PDB entry 6D94 | X-ray diffraction, 1.90 A resolution | chains A and B

[Chain A]
Molecule: Peroxisome proliferator-activated receptor gamma
Source organism: Homo sapiens
UniProt: P37231 (PPARG_HUMAN); residues 203-477 here correspond to UniProt positions 231-505 (UniProt number = residue number + 28)
Sequence (297 residues; numbered 181 to 477; the number before each row is that of its first residue):
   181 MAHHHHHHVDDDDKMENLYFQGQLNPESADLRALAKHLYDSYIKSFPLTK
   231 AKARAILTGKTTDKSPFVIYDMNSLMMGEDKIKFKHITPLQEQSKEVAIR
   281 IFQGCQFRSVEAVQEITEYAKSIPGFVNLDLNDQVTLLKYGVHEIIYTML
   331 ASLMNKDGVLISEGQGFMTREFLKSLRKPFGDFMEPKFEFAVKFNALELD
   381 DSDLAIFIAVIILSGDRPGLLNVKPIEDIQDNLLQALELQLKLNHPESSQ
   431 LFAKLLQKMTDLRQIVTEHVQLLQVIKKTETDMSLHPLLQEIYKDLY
Unresolved in the structure: 181-206
Differences from the reference sequence: initiating methionine (181); expression tag (182-202)
Small-molecule neighbours: EDK ((2S)-3-[4-[2-[methyl(pyridin-2-yl)amino]ethoxy]phenyl]-2-[[2-(phenylcarbonyl)phenyl]amino]propanoic acid): Ile-262, Ile-281, Phe-282, Gly-284, Cys-285, Gln-286, Arg-288, Ser-289, His-323, Ile-326, Tyr-327, Leu-330, Val-339, Leu-340, Ile-341, Met-348, Phe-360, Phe-363, Met-364, His-449, Leu-453, Leu-465, Leu-469, Tyr-473
Swiss-Prot annotation at these positions:
  - motif: Pro-467 to Asp-475 (9aaTAD)
  - binding site (rosiglitazone): Gln-286 to Ser-289, His-323, His-449, Tyr-473
  - cross-link: Lys-224 (Glycyl lysine isopeptide (Lys-Gly) (interchain with G-Cter in ubiquitin))

[Chain B]
Molecule: Mediator of RNA polymerase II transcription subunit 1
UniProt: Q15648 (MED1_HUMAN); residues 278-301 here correspond to UniProt positions 632-655 (UniProt number = residue number + 354)
Sequence (24 residues; numbered 278 to 301; the number before each row is that of its first residue):
   278 VSSMAGNTKNHPMLMNLLKDNPAQ
Unresolved in the structure: 278-282, 298-301
Swiss-Prot annotation at these positions:
  - motif: Leu-291 to Leu-295 (LXXLL motif 2)

[Chain A / chain B interface]
Pairs across the interface - 24 pairs, chain A then chain B:
  Gln-294(A) / Leu-294(B)
  Thr-297(A) / Leu-294(B)
  Lys-301(A) / Leu-294(B)  hydrogen bond (side chain-backbone)
  Lys-301(A) / Leu-295(B)
  Lys-301(A) / Lys-296(B)  hydrogen bond (side chain-backbone)
  Phe-306(A) / Leu-295(B)  hydrophobic
  Leu-311(A) / Met-292(B)  hydrophobic
  Asn-312(A) / Asn-284(B)  hydrogen bond
  Asn-312(A) / Thr-285(B)  hydrogen bond
  Gln-314(A) / Leu-295(B)
  Val-315(A) / His-288(B)
  Val-315(A) / Leu-295(B)  hydrophobic
  Thr-316(A) / Gly-283(B)
  Leu-318(A) / Leu-295(B)  hydrophobic
  Lys-319(A) / Gly-283(B)
  Lys-319(A) / His-288(B)  hydrogen bond
  Pro-467(A) / Met-290(B)
  Leu-468(A) / Met-290(B)  hydrophobic
  Leu-468(A) / Leu-291(B)  hydrophobic
  Glu-471(A) / Asn-287(B)
  Glu-471(A) / His-288(B)  hydrogen bond (backbone-side chain)
  Glu-471(A) / Pro-289(B)
  Glu-471(A) / Met-290(B)  hydrogen bond (side chain-backbone)
  Glu-471(A) / Leu-291(B)  hydrogen bond (side chain-backbone)
Interface residues without a listed pair, chain A (18 interface residues in all): Val-293, Glu-298, His-466, Ile-472

[In short]
Chain A and chain B form an interface of 18 and 12 residues respectively; the contacts include 8 hydrogen
bonds. Polar pairs include Lys-301(A)/Leu-294(B), Lys-301(A)/Lys-296(B) and Asn-312(A)/Asn-284(B). Chain A
binds compound EDK. From UniProt: 7 rosiglitazone-binding residues on chain A.
Here chain A is Peroxisome proliferator-activated receptor gamma (Homo sapiens) and chain B is Mediator of RNA
polymerase II transcription subunit 1. Entry 6D94 (Crystal structure of PPAR gamma in complex with Mediator of
RNA polymerase II transcription subunit 1) was determined by X-ray diffraction, deposited together with 7RLE.
